6CS4 - chains A and C of the 3 polymer chains in the assembly; structure by electron microscopy, 2.73 A resolution.

# Chain A
Name: viral protein 1
Source organism: Enterovirus D68
Reference sequence: A0A097BW12 (A0A097BW12_9ENTO); residues 1-297 here correspond to UniProt positions 565-861 (UniProt number = residue number + 564)
Chain sequence (297 residues; numbered 1 to 297; the number before each row is that of its first residue):
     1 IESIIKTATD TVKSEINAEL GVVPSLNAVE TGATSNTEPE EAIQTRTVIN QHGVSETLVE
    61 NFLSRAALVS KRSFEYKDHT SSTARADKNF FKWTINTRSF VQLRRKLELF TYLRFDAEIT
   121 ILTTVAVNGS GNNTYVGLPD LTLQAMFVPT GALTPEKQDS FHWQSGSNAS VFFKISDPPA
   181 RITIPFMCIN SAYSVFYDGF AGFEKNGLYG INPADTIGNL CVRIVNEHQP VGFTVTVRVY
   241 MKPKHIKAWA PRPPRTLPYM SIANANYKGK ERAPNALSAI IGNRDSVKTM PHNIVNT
Not modelled in the structure: 1-41, 79-86, 129-136, 270-297

# Chain C
Name: viral protein 2
Source organism: enterovirus D68
Reference sequence: A0A1I9KXX3 (A0A1I9KXX3_9ENTO); residues 1-248 here correspond to UniProt positions 70-317 (UniProt number = residue number + 69)
Chain sequence (248 residues; each row starts with the number of its first residue):
     1 SPSAEACGYS DRVLQLKLGN SAIVTQEAAN YCCAYGEWPN YLPDHEAVAI DKPTQPETAT
    61 DRFYTLKSVK WETGSTGWWW KLPDALNNIG MFGQNVQHHY LYRSGFLIHV QCNATKFHQG
   121 ALLVVAIPEH QRGAHNTNTS PGFDDIMKGE EGGTFNHPYV LDDGTSLACA TIFPHQWINL
   181 RTNNSATIVL PWMNAAPMDF PLRHNQWTLA IIPVVPLGTR TTSSMVPITV SIAPMCCEFN
   241 GLRHAITQ
Not modelled in the structure: 1-13, 244-248

# How chain A and chain C interact
Contacting residue pairs (80):
  T111(A) - P128(C)
  T111(A) - E129(C)
  Y112(A) - E129(C)  hydrogen bond
  Y112(A) - M193(C)  hydrogen bond (side chain-backbone)
  Y112(A) - N194(C)
  N190(A) - A195(C)
  N190(A) - A196(C)
  S191(A) - A195(C)  hydrogen bond (backbone-backbone)
  A192(A) - A195(C)
  S194(A) - E129(C)
  F196(A) - E129(C)
  F196(A) - Q131(C)
  Y197(A) - Q131(C)  hydrogen bond (backbone-side chain)
  Y197(A) - H204(C)
  D198(A) - K81(C)  salt bridge
  D198(A) - E129(C)
  D198(A) - H130(C)
  D198(A) - H204(C)  hydrogen bond (backbone-side chain)
  D198(A) - N205(C)  hydrogen bond (backbone-backbone)
  D198(A) - T208(C)  hydrogen bond
  G199(A) - R203(C)
  G199(A) - H204(C)
  F200(A) - G142(C)
  F200(A) - F143(C)  hydrophobic
  F200(A) - M147(C)  hydrophobic
  F200(A) - R203(C)  hydrogen bond (backbone-side chain)
  A201(A) - R203(C)  hydrogen bond (backbone-side chain)
  G202(A) - R203(C)
  Y209(A) - H130(C)  hydrogen bond (side chain-backbone)
  Y209(A) - Q131(C)
  Y209(A) - R132(C)  hydrogen bond (side chain-backbone)
  Y209(A) - P141(C)
  Y209(A) - I146(C)
  G210(A) - Q131(C)
  A250(A) - Y35(C)
  A250(A) - M193(C)  hydrophobic
  P251(A) - I172(C)
  P251(A) - F173(C)
  R252(A) - P128(C)  hydrogen bond (side chain-backbone)
  R252(A) - E129(C)  hydrogen bond (side chain-backbone)
  R252(A) - I172(C)
  R252(A) - F173(C)
  P253(A) - T165(C)
  P253(A) - S166(C)
  P253(A) - C169(C)
  P253(A) - I172(C)
  P253(A) - F173(C)
  P254(A) - T165(C)
  P254(A) - S166(C)
  R255(A) - D163(C)  hydrogen bond (side chain-backbone)
  R255(A) - G164(C)
  R255(A) - T165(C)
  T256(A) - G164(C)  hydrogen bond (backbone-backbone)
  T256(A) - T165(C)  hydrogen bond (side chain-backbone)
  T256(A) - S166(C)
  L257(A) - V160(C)  hydrophobic
  L257(A) - G164(C)  hydrogen bond (backbone-backbone)
  M260(A) - T137(C)
  M260(A) - N138(C)
  N264(A) - N138(C)  hydrogen bond (side chain-backbone)
  N264(A) - T139(C)
  N264(A) - S140(C)  hydrogen bond
  A265(A) - G133(C)
  A265(A) - D163(C)
  N266(A) - G133(C)
  N266(A) - A134(C)  hydrogen bond (side chain-backbone)
  N266(A) - T137(C)  hydrogen bond (side chain-backbone)
  N266(A) - N138(C)
  N266(A) - T139(C)  hydrogen bond (side chain-backbone)
  N266(A) - P141(C)
  Y267(A) - G133(C)
  Y267(A) - A134(C)  hydrogen bond (backbone-backbone)
  Y267(A) - H135(C)
  Y267(A) - N136(C)  hydrogen bond (backbone-backbone)
  Y267(A) - H157(C)  hydrogen bond
  Y267(A) - V160(C)  hydrophobic
  Y267(A) - D162(C)  hydrogen bond
  Y267(A) - D163(C)
  Y267(A) - G164(C)
  K268(A) - H135(C)
Other interface residues (no listed pair), chain A (33 interface residues in all): F203, P213, S261, A263
Other interface residues (no listed pair), chain C (41 interface residues in all): I127, L161, A170

# Overview
33 residues of chain A face 41 of chain C across their interface; the contacts include 26 hydrogen bonds and 1
salt bridge. Among the polar pairs are D198(A)-K81(C), Y112(A)-E129(C) and Y112(A)-M193(C).
Here chain A is viral protein 1 (Enterovirus D68) and chain C is viral protein 2 (enterovirus D68). Entry 6CS4
(CryoEM structure of human enterovirus D68 A-particle (pH 5.5 and 33 degrees Celsius)) was determined by
electron microscopy (same publication as 6CRP, 6CRR, 6CRS, 6CRU, 6CS3, 6CS5 and 5 further entries).
